PDB entry 6Q47 | X-ray diffraction, 1.57 A resolution | chain A

== Chain A ==
Name: Thioredoxin H-type
Organism: Chlamydomonas reinhardtii
UniProtKB: P80028 (TRXH_CHLRE); residues 0-112 here correspond to UniProt positions 1-113 (UniProt number = residue number + 1)
Sequence (113 residues; numbered 0 to 112; the number before each row is that of its first residue; numbering starts at 0):
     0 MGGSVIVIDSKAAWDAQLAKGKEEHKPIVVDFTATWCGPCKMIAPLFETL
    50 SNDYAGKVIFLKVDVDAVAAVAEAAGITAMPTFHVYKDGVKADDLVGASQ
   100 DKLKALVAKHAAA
Disordered / not traced: 0, 112
UniProt features mapped onto this chain:
  - active site (Nucleophile): Cys-36, Cys-39
  - site: Asp-30 (Deprotonates C-terminal active site Cys), Gly-37 (Contributes to redox potential value), Pro-38 (Contributes to redox potential value)
Disulfides: Cys-36/Cys-39
Reported in the primary citation:
  - conformationally variable residues: Cys-36
  - self-association interface (contacts with another copy of this molecule); pairs are residue here / residue on that copy: Trp-35/Trp-35 (hydrophobic contact), Glu-72

== In short ==
From UniProt: active-site residues Cys-36 and Cys-39. The paper reports conformational variability at Cys-36;
a self-association interface involving Trp-35 and Glu-72.
Chain A is Thioredoxin H-type (Chlamydomonas reinhardtii); the structure, Crystal structure of partially
oxidized thioredoxin h1 from Chlamydomonas reinhardtii, was determined by X-ray diffraction, deposited
together with 6Q46, 6Q6T, 6Q6U and 6Q6V.
